4MXW - chains W and V of the 6 polymer chains in the assembly; structure by X-ray diffraction, 3.60 A resolution.

Chain W:
Molecule: anti-Lymphotoxin alpha antibody heavy chain
From: Homo sapiens
Notes: fragment: Fab; antibody fragment or engineered binder
Chain sequence (213 residues; numbered 1 to 213; the number before each row is that of its first residue):
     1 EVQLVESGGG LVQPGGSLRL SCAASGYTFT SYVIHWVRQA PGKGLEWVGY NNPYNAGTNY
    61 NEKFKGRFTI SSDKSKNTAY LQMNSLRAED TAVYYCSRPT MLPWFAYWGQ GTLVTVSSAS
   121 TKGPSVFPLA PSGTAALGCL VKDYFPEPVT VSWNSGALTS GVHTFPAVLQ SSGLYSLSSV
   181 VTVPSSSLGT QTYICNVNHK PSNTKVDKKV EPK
Disordered / not traced: 133
Disulfides: Cys-22/Cys-96, Cys-139/Cys-195

Chain V:
Molecule: anti-Lymphotoxin alpha antibody light chain
From: Homo sapiens
Notes: fragment: Fab; antibody fragment or engineered binder
Chain sequence (211 residues; each row starts with the number of its first residue):
     1 DIQMTQSPSS LSASVGDRVT ITCRASQAVS SAVAWYQQKP GKAPKLLIYS ASHRYTGVPS
    61 RFSGSGSGTD FTLTISSLQP EDFATYYCQE SYSTPWTFGQ GTKVEIKRTV AAPSVFIFPP
   121 SDEQLKSGTA SVVCLLNNFY PREAKVQWKV DNALQSGNSQ ESVTEQDSKD STYSLSSTLT
   181 LSKADYEKHK VYACEVTHQG LSSPVTKSFN R
Disulfides: Cys-23/Cys-88, Cys-134/Cys-194

Chain W / chain V interface:
Pairs across the interface (61):
  His-35(W) with Trp-96(V)
  Gln-39(W) with Gln-38(V), hydrogen bond; Tyr-87(V)
  Lys-43(W) with Tyr-87(V)
  Leu-45(W) with Pro-44(V), hydrophobic; Phe-98(V), hydrophobic
  Trp-47(W) with Thr-94(V); Pro-95(V); Trp-96(V), hydrophobic
  Tyr-50(W) with Trp-96(V), hydrophobic
  Asn-61(W) with Pro-95(V)
  Tyr-95(W) with Gly-41(V), hydrogen bond (side chain-backbone); Lys-42(V)
  Leu-102(W) with Trp-96(V), hydrophobic
  Pro-103(W) with Gln-89(V); Ser-91(V); Trp-96(V)
  Trp-104(W) with Tyr-49(V), hydrophobic; Ser-50(V)
  Phe-105(W) with Tyr-36(V), hydrogen bond (backbone-side chain); Leu-46(V); Gln-89(V); Phe-98(V), hydrophobic
  Ala-106(W) with Tyr-55(V)
  Tyr-107(W) with Tyr-55(V)
  Trp-108(W) with Ala-43(V), hydrophobic; Pro-44(V)
  Gly-109(W) with Ala-43(V)
  Phe-127(W) with Ser-121(V); Gln-124(V)
  Pro-128(W) with Ser-121(V); Glu-123(V)
  Leu-129(W) with Phe-118(V); Val-133(V), hydrophobic
  Ala-130(W) with Phe-118(V)
  Ala-136(W) with Phe-116(V), hydrophobic; Phe-118(V)
  Leu-137(W) with Phe-118(V), hydrophobic
  Leu-140(W) with Ser-131(V)
  Lys-142(W) with Gln-124(V); Thr-129(V); Ser-131(V)
  His-163(W) with Asn-137(V); Asn-138(V); Ser-174(V), hydrogen bond
  Phe-165(W) with Leu-135(V), hydrophobic; Ser-162(V); Thr-164(V); Ser-174(V); Leu-175(V); Ser-176(V)
  Pro-166(W) with Ser-162(V), hydrogen bond (backbone-side chain); Val-163(V); Thr-164(V)
  Val-168(W) with Gln-160(V); Ser-162(V)
  Gln-170(W) with Gln-160(V)
  Val-180(W) with Leu-135(V), hydrophobic
  Thr-182(W) with Asn-137(V)
  Lys-208(W) with Glu-123(V), salt bridge
  Lys-213(W) with Asp-122(V), salt bridge
Interface residues without a listed pair, chain W (43 interface residues in all): Gly-44, Asn-59, Thr-100, Gln-110, Thr-134, Ala-135, Gly-138, Leu-169, Ser-171, Ser-178
Interface residues without a listed pair, chain V (38 interface residues in all): Pro-119, Asp-167

In short:
The interface between chain W and chain V involves 43 residues on one side and 38 on the other, with 5
hydrogen bonds and 2 salt bridges. Among the polar pairs are Lys-208(W)/Glu-123(V), Lys-213(W)/Asp-122(V) and
Gln-39(W)/Gln-38(V).
Here chain W is anti-Lymphotoxin alpha antibody heavy chain and chain V is anti-Lymphotoxin alpha antibody
light chain, both from Homo sapiens. Entry 4MXW (Structure of heterotrimeric lymphotoxin LTa1b2 bound to
lymphotoxin beta receptor LTbR and anti-LTa Fab) was determined by X-ray diffraction (same publication as
4MXV).
